PDB entry 4J8U | X-ray diffraction, 2.38 A resolution | chains G and I of the 10 polymer chains in the assembly

Chain G:
Name: Histone H2A type 1
From: Xenopus laevis
UniProtKB: P06897 (H2A1_XENLA); aligned to UniProt positions 2-129 over residues 1-128 (the alignment contains insertions or deletions, so no single offset holds)
Amino-acid sequence (128 residues; each row starts with the number of its first residue):
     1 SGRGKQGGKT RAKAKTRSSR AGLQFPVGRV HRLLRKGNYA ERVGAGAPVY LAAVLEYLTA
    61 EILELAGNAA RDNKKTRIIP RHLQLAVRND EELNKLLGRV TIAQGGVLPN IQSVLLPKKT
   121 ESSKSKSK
Disordered / not traced: 1-13, 120-128
Construct notes: conflict Arg99 (Gly100 in P06897), Ser123 (Ala124 in P06897)
UniProt features mapped onto this chain:
  - modified residue: Ser1 (N-acetylserine), Lys5 (N6-(2-hydroxyisobutyryl)lysine), Lys9 (N6-(2-hydroxyisobutyryl)lysine), Lys36 (N6-(2-hydroxyisobutyryl)lysine), Lys74 (N6-(2-hydroxyisobutyryl)lysine), Lys75 (N6-(2-hydroxyisobutyryl)lysine), Lys95 (N6-(2-hydroxyisobutyryl)lysine), Gln104 (N5-methylglutamine), Lys118 (N6-(2-hydroxyisobutyryl)lysine)
  - cross-link (Glycyl lysine isopeptide (Lys-Gly)): Lys13 (interchain with G-Cter in ubiquitin), Lys15 (interchain with G-Cter in ubiquitin), Lys119 (interchain with G-Cter in ubiquitin)
Residues lining bound ligands:
  - ELJ (chlorido(eta-6-p-cymene)(N-phenyl-2-pyridinecarbothioamide)osmium(II)), molecule 1: Leu33, Gly37, Tyr39
  - ELJ, molecule 2: Tyr57, Glu61, Glu92

Chain I:
Molecule: 145-nt DNA strand
Sequence (145 nucleotides; each row starts with the number of its first residue; numbers below 1 keep their minus sign (DA-72 is residue -72)):
   -72 ATCAATATCC ACCTGCAGAT ACTACCAAAA GTGTATTTGG AAACTGCTCC ATCAAAAGGC
   -12 ATGTTCAGCT GAATCAGCTG AACATGCCTT TTGATGGAGC AGTTTCCAAA TACACTTTTG
    48 GTAGTATCTG CAGGTGGATA TTGAT

Chain G / chain I interface:
Contacting residue pairs (15):
  Arg29(G) - DG47(I)  hydrogen bond to the phosphate
  Arg29(G) - DG48(I)  salt bridge to the phosphate
  Arg35(G) - DT38(I)  salt bridge to the phosphate
  Arg42(G) - DA37(I)  sugar contact
  Arg42(G) - DT38(I)  phosphate contact
  Val43(G) - DA37(I)  sugar contact
  Val43(G) - DT38(I)  hydrogen bond to the phosphate
  Gly44(G) - DA37(I)  phosphate contact
  Ala45(G) - DA37(I)  hydrogen bond to the phosphate
  Lys75(G) - DC58(I)  phosphate contact
  Lys75(G) - DA59(I)  salt bridge to the phosphate
  Thr76(G) - DG57(I)  hydrogen bond to the phosphate
  Thr76(G) - DC58(I)  hydrogen bond to the phosphate
  Arg77(G) - DG57(I)  hydrogen bond to the sugar
  Arg77(G) - DC58(I)  hydrogen bond to the phosphate
Interface residues without a listed pair, chain G (12 interface residues in all): Thr16, Glu41, Lys74
Interface residues without a listed pair, chain I (8 interface residues in all): DT46

Overview:
The interface between chain G and chain I involves 12 residues on one side and 8 on the other, with 7 hydrogen
bonds and 3 salt bridges. Polar contacts include Arg77(G)-DG57(I), Arg29(G)-DG47(I) and Val43(G)-DT38(I).
Bound to chain G: compound ELJ.
Chain G is Histone H2A type 1 (Xenopus laevis) and chain I is a 145-nt DNA strand; the structure, X-ray
structure of NCP145 with chlorido(eta-6-p-cymene)(N-phenyl-2-pyridinecarbothioamide)osmium(II), was determined
by X-ray diffraction together with 4J8V, 4J8X and 4J8W from the same study.
